6FQ6 - chains G and I of the 10 polymer chains in the assembly; structure by electron microscopy, 4.00 A resolution.

== Chain G ==
Name: Histone H2A
Organism: Xenopus laevis
UniProt: Q6AZJ8 (Q6AZJ8_XENLA); residues 9-118 here correspond to UniProt positions 10-119 (UniProt number = residue number + 1)
Sequence (110 residues; numbered 9 to 118; the number before each row is that of its first residue):
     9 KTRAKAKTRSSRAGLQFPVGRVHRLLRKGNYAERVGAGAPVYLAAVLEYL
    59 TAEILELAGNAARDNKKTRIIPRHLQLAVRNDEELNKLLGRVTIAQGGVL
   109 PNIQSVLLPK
Not modelled in the structure: 9, 118

== Chain I ==
Molecule: 147-nt DNA strand
Organism: synthetic construct
Sequence (147 nucleotides; each row starts with the number of its first residue; numbers below 1 keep their minus sign (DA-73 is residue -73)):
   -73 ACAGGATGTATATATCTGACACGTGCCTGGAGACTAGGGAGTAATCCCCT
   -23 TGGCGGTTAAAACGCGGGGGACAGCGCGTACGTGCGTTTAAGCGGTGCTA
    27 GAGCTGTCTACGACCAATTGAGCGGCCTCGGCACCGGGATTCTCCAG

== Interface between chain G and chain I ==
Contacting residue pairs (14):
  Arg11(G) - DA43(I)  hydrogen bond to the sugar
  Arg29(G) - DC49(I)  salt bridge to the phosphate
  His31(G) - DA39(I)  salt bridge to the phosphate
  Glu41(G) - DA39(I)  sugar contact
  Arg42(G) - DC37(I)  hydrogen bond to the base
  Arg42(G) - DG38(I)  hydrogen bond to the sugar
  Arg42(G) - DA39(I)  phosphate contact
  Val43(G) - DG38(I)  hydrogen bond to the phosphate
  Val43(G) - DA39(I)  hydrogen bond to the phosphate
  Gly44(G) - DG38(I)  phosphate contact
  Ala45(G) - DG38(I)  hydrogen bond to the phosphate
  Lys75(G) - DC58(I)  phosphate contact
  Arg77(G) - DG57(I)  hydrogen bond to the phosphate
  Arg77(G) - DC58(I)  salt bridge to the phosphate
Other interface residues (no listed pair), chain G (11 interface residues in all): Thr76
Other interface residues (no listed pair), chain I (8 interface residues in all): DA42

== Summary ==
11 residues of chain G face 8 of chain I across their interface; the contacts include 7 hydrogen bonds and 3
salt bridges. Polar pairs include Arg42(G)-DC37(I), Arg11(G)-DA43(I) and Arg42(G)-DG38(I).
Here chain G is Histone H2A (Xenopus laevis) and chain I is a 147-nt DNA strand (synthetic construct). Entry
6FQ6 (Class 2 : distorted nucleosome) was determined by electron microscopy (same publication as 6FQ5 and
6FQ8).
